Entry 1BNZ (X-ray diffraction, 2.00 A resolution); this record covers chains B and A of the 3 polymer chains in the assembly.

# Chain B
Molecule: 8-nt DNA strand
Sequence (8 nucleotides; row label = number of the first residue in the row):
    66 GTAATTAC

# Chain A
Name: DNA-binding protein 7A
Organism: Sulfolobus acidocaldarius
UniProtKB: P80170 (DN71_SULSOX); residues 2-64 here correspond to UniProt positions 1-63 (UniProt number = residue number - 1)
Amino-acid sequence (64 residues; numbered 1 to 64; the number before each row is that of its first residue):
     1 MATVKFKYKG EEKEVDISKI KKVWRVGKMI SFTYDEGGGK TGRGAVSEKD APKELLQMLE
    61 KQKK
Construct notes: conflict Glu14 (Gln13 in P80170)

# Interface between chain B and chain A
Pairs across the interface (13; chain B residue first):
  DA68(B) - Val26(A)  base contact
  DA68(B) - Met29(A)  base contact
  DA69(B) - Trp24(A)  hydrogen bond to the base
  DA69(B) - Arg25(A)  sugar contact
  DA69(B) - Val26(A)  sugar contact
  DT70(B) - Lys22(A)  hydrogen bond to the phosphate
  DT70(B) - Trp24(A)  hydrogen bond to the sugar
  DT70(B) - Lys64(A)  phosphate contact
  DT71(B) - Lys22(A)  salt bridge to the phosphate
  DT71(B) - Thr33(A)  sugar contact
  DT71(B) - Arg43(A)  hydrogen bond to the base
  DA72(B) - Thr41(A)  phosphate contact
  DA72(B) - Arg43(A)  hydrogen bond to the sugar
Interface residues without a listed pair, chain B (6 interface residues in all): DC73
Interface residues without a listed pair, chain A (11 interface residues in all): Gly27, Ser31

# In short
6 residues of chain B face 11 of chain A across their interface, with 5 hydrogen bonds and 1 salt bridge.
Among the polar pairs are DA69(B)-Trp24(A), DT71(B)-Arg43(A) and DT70(B)-Trp24(A).
Chain B is an 8-nt DNA strand and chain A is DNA-binding protein 7A (Sulfolobus acidocaldarius); the
structure, SSO7D hyperthermophile protein/DNA complex, was determined by X-ray diffraction (same publication
as 1BF4).
